Entry 8YV8 (electron microscopy, 3.00 A resolution); this record covers chains E and J of the 11 polymer chains in the assembly.

== Chain E ==
Protein: Histone H3.1
Organism: Homo sapiens
Reference sequence: P68431 (H31_HUMAN); residues 1-135 here correspond to UniProt positions 2-136 (UniProt number = residue number + 1)
Sequence (135 residues; row label = number of the first residue in the row):
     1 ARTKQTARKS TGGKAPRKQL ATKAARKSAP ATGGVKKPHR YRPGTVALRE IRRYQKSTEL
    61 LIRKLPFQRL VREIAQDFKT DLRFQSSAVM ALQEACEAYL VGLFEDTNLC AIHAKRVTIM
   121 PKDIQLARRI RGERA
Not modelled in the structure: 1-37, 135
UniProt features mapped onto this chain:
  - modified residue: Arg2 (Asymmetric dimethylarginine), Thr3 (Phosphothreonine), Lys4 (Allysine), Gln5 (5-glutamyl dopamine), Thr6 (Phosphothreonine), Arg8 (Citrulline), Lys9 (N6,N6,N6-trimethyllysine), Ser10 (ADP-ribosylserine), Thr11 (Phosphothreonine), Lys14 (N6-(2-hydroxyisobutyryl)lysine), Arg17 (Asymmetric dimethylarginine), Lys18 (N6-(2-hydroxyisobutyryl)lysine), Lys23 (N6-(2-hydroxyisobutyryl)lysine), Arg26 (Citrulline), Lys27 (N6,N6,N6-trimethyllysine), Ser28 (ADP-ribosylserine), Lys36 (N6,N6,N6-trimethyllysine), Lys37 (N6-methyllysine), Tyr41 (Phosphotyrosine), Lys56 (N6,N6,N6-trimethyllysine) and 8 more in UniProt
  - lipidation: Lys18 (N6-decanoyllysine)

== Chain J ==
Molecule: 145-nt DNA strand
Organism: synthetic construct
Sequence (145 nucleotides; row label = number of the first residue in the row; numbers below 1 keep their minus sign (DA-72 is residue -72)):
   -72 ATCGATGTAT ATATCTGACA CGTGCCTGGA GACTAGGGAG TAATCCCCTT GGCGGTTAAA
   -12 ACGCGGGGGA CAGCGCGTAC GTGCGTTTAA GCGGTGCTAG AGCTGTCTAC GACCAATTGA
    48 GCGGCCTCGC GACCGGGATT CTGAT
Not modelled in the structure: -72 to -60

== How chain E and chain J interact ==
Residue-residue contacts (21):
  Arg40(E) with DG-8(J), base contact
  Tyr41(E) with DT69(J), phosphate contact; DG70(J), phosphate contact
  Arg42(E) with DG-5(J), salt bridge to the phosphate; DG70(J), hydrogen bond to the phosphate; DA71(J), salt bridge to the phosphate
  Pro43(E) with DG-5(J), sugar contact
  Thr45(E) with DG70(J), hydrogen bond to the phosphate
  Arg63(E) with DA-14(J), sugar contact
  Arg72(E) with DT-23(J), salt bridge to the phosphate
  Arg83(E) with DT-24(J), base contact
  Phe84(E) with DT-24(J), sugar contact; DT-23(J), hydrogen bond to the phosphate
  Gln85(E) with DT-24(J), sugar contact
  Ser86(E) with DT-24(J), phosphate contact
  Arg116(E) with DA-3(J), phosphate contact; DC-2(J), phosphate contact
  Val117(E) with DA-3(J), hydrogen bond to the phosphate
  Thr118(E) with DG-4(J), phosphate contact; DA-3(J), hydrogen bond to the phosphate
  Met120(E) with DC-2(J), phosphate contact
Interface residues without a listed pair, chain E (17 interface residues in all): Lys115, Lys122
Interface residues without a listed pair, chain J (13 interface residues in all): DA-13, DG-6

== Summary ==
17 residues of chain E face 13 of chain J across their interface; the contacts include 5 hydrogen bonds and 3
salt bridges. Polar pairs include Arg42(E)-DG70(J), Thr45(E)-DG70(J) and Phe84(E)-DT-23(J).
Chain E is Histone H3.1 (Homo sapiens) and chain J is a 145-nt DNA strand (synthetic construct); the
structure, Cryo-EM structure of CDCA7 bound to nucleosome including hemimethylated CpG site in Widom601
positioning sequence, was determined by electron microscopy.
